Entry 4AQ9 (electron microscopy, 6.20 A resolution (low resolution: residue-level contacts below are approximate; hydrogen-bond / salt-bridge calls are withheld)); this record covers chains C and D of the 5 polymer chains in the assembly.

[Chain C]
Name: Acetylcholine receptor delta subunit
Organism: Torpedo marmorata
UniProt: Q6S3H8 (Q6S3H8_TORMA); residues -20 to 501 here correspond to UniProt positions 1-522 (UniProt number = residue number + 21)
Sequence (522 residues; numbered -20 to 501; the number before each row is that of its first residue; numbers below 1 keep their minus sign (Met-20 is residue -20)):
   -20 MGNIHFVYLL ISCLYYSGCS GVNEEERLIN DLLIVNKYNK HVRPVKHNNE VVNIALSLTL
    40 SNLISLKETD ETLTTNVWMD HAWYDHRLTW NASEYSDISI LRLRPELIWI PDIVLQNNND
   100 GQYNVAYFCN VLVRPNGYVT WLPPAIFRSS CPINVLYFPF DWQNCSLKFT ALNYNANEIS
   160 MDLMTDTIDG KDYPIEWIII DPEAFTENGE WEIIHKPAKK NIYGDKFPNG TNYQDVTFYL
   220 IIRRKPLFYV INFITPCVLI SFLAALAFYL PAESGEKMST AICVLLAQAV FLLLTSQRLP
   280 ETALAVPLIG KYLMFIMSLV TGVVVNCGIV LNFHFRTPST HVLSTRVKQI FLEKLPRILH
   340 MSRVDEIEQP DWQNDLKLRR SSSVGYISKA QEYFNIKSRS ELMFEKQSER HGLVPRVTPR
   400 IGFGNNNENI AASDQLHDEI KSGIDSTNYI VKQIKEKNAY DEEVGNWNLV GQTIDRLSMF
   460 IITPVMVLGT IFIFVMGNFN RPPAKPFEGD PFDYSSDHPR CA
Unresolved in the structure: -20 to 0, 163-177, 321-420, 486-501
Disulfides: Cys130-Cys144

[Chain D]
Name: Acetylcholine receptor subunit alpha
Organism: Torpedo marmorata
UniProt: P02711 (ACHA_TORMA); residues -23 to 437 here correspond to UniProt positions 1-461 (UniProt number = residue number + 24)
Sequence (461 residues; each row starts with the number of its first residue; numbers below 1 keep their minus sign (Met-23 is residue -23)):
   -23 MILCSYWHVG LVLLLFSCCG LVLGSEHETR LVANLLENYN KVIRPVEHHT HFVDITVGLQ
    37 LIQLINVDEV NQIVETNVRL RQQWIDVRLR WNPADYGGIK KIRLPSDDVW LPDLVLYNNA
    97 DGDFAIVHMT KLLLDYTGKI MWTPPAIFKS YCEIIVTHFP FDQQNCTMKL GIWTYDGTKV
   157 SISPESDRPD LSTFMESGEW VMKDYRGWKH WVYYTCCPDT PYLDITYHFI MQRIPLYFVV
   217 NVIIPCLLFS FLTVLVFYLP TDSGEKMTLS ISVLLSLTVF LLVIVELIPS TSSAVPLIGK
   277 YMLFTMIFVI SSIIVTVVVI NTHHRSPSTH TMPQWVRKIF INTIPNVMFF STMKRASKEK
   337 QENKIFADDI DISDISGKQV TGEVIFQTPL IKNPDVKSAI EGVKYIAEHM KSDEESSNAA
   397 EEWKYVAMVI DHILLCVFML ICIIGTVSVF AGRLIELSQE G
Unresolved in the structure: -23 to 0, 307-373
Disulfides: Cys128-Cys142, Cys192-Cys193
Curated features (UniProtKB/Swiss-Prot):
  - glycosylation: Asn141 (N-linked (GlcNAc...) asparagine)
From the paper describing this entry:
  - disease-associated variants - V285I: decreased signaling (citing earlier work)

[Chain C / chain D interface]
Residue-residue contacts (25; chain C residue first):
  Leu80(C) with Arg20(D)
  Asn109(C) with Tyr151(D)
  Leu121(C) with Trp149(D)
  Pro122(C) with Trp149(D)
  Pro123(C) with Trp149(D)
  Leu238(C) with Ile289(D)
  Leu245(C) with Asn297(D)
  Glu252(C) with His300(D); Arg301(D); Ser302(D); Pro303(D); His306(D)
  Ser253(C) with His306(D)
  Lys256(C) with His300(D)
  Thr259(C) with Thr244(D); Ile247(D)
  Cys262(C) with Ile247(D); Leu251(D)
  Ala266(C) with Leu251(D)
  Phe270(C) with Val255(D)
  Arg277(C) with Glu262(D)
  Asn427(C) with Val379(D)
  Lys431(C) with Val379(D); Ile382(D)
  Lys434(C) with Met386(D)
Other interface residues (no listed pair), chain C (29 interface residues in all): Asn41, Ile43, Trp57, Arg81, Arg83, Asn187, Asn231, Phe241, Leu249, Val263, Asp424
Other interface residues (no listed pair), chain D (25 interface residues in all): Gln48, Tyr127, Thr150, Thr254, Val261, Val293, Ile376

[Summary]
29 residues of chain C face 25 of chain D across their interface. From the paper: V285I of chain D reduces
signaling.
Here chain C is Acetylcholine receptor delta subunit and chain D is Acetylcholine receptor subunit alpha, both
from Torpedo marmorata. Entry 4AQ9 (Gating movement in acetylcholine receptor analysed by time- resolved
electron cryo-microscopy (open class)) was determined by electron microscopy, deposited together with 4AQ5.
